Entry 6CYT (X-ray diffraction, 3.50 A resolution); this record covers chains A and D of the 5 polymer chains in the assembly.

== Chain A ==
Protein: Cyclin-dependent kinase 9
From: Homo sapiens
Notes: EC 2.7.11.22, 2.7.11.23
Reference sequence: P50750 (CDK9_HUMAN); residues 1-330 here = UniProt positions 1-330
Chain sequence (332 residues; numbered -1 to 330; the number before each row is that of its first residue; numbers below 1 keep their minus sign (Gly-1 is residue -1)):
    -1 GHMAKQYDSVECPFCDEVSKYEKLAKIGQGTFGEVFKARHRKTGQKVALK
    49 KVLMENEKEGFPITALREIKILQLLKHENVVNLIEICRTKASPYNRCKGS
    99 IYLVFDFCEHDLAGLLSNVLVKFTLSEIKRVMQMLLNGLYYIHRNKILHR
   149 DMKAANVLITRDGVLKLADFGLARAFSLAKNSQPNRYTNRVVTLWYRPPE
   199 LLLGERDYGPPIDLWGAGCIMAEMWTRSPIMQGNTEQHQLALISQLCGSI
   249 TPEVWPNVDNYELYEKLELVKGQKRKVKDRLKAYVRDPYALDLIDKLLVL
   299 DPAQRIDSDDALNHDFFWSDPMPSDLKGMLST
Not modelled in the structure: -1 to 7, 91-94
Modified / non-standard residues: Thr186 (phosphothreonine; TPO)
Construct notes: expression tag (-1 to 0)
Swiss-Prot annotation at these positions:
  - region: Ala166 to Thr191 (T-loop)
  - active site: Asp149 (Proton acceptor)
  - binding site (ATP): Ile25 to Val33, Lys48, Asp104 to Cys106, Asp167
  - modified residue: Lys44 (N6-acetyllysine), Lys48 (N6-acetyllysine), Ser175 (Phosphoserine), Thr186 (Phosphothreonine)
  - natural variant: Arg225 (R225C: Found in patients with global developmental delay and epilepsy with history of choanal atresia; uncertain significance)
  - mutagenesis: Lys44 (K44R: Impaired kinase and transcriptional elongation activities, but normal cyclin T1 and HEXIM1 binding), Lys48 (K48Q: Mimics acetylation; leading to impaired protein kinase activity; K48R: Decreased acetylation; leading to enhanced protein kinase activity), Asp167 (D167N: Abrogates kinase activity), Ser175 (S175A: Constitutive kinase activity; S175D: Mimics phosphorylation, constitutive loss of kinase activity), Thr186 (T186A: Abrogates autophosphorylation; no effect on kinase activity, but impaired CTD phosphorylation; T186D: Mimics autophosphorylation ...)

== Chain D ==
Protein: Protein Tat
From: Human immunodeficiency virus 1
Reference sequence: A0A0C5HAL9 (A0A0C5HAL9_9HIV1); residues 1-57 here = UniProt positions 1-57
Chain sequence (58 residues; each row starts with the number of its first residue; numbering starts at 0):
     0 XMEPVDPRLEPWKHPGSQPKTACTNCYCKKCCFHCQVCFITKALGISYGR
    50 KKRRQRRR
Not modelled in the structure: 49-57
Modified / non-standard residues: ACE (acetyl group) at position 0
Construct notes: acetylation (0)
Metal / ion sites: Zn2+ site 1: Cys22, His33, Cys34, Cys37; Zn2+ site 2: Cys25, Cys27, Cys30 (shared with 1 residue of chain B)
From the paper describing this entry:
  - binding site for the 20-nt RNA strand: Asn24 to Tyr26

== Interface between chain A and chain D ==
Pairs across the interface (12; chain A residue first):
  Lys144(A) - Glu9(D)  salt bridge
  Arg172(A) - Trp11(D)
  Ala173(A) - Trp11(D)
  Phe174(A) - Trp11(D)  hydrophobic
  Ser175(A) - Glu9(D)
  Ser175(A) - Trp11(D)
  Ala177(A) - Lys12(D)
  Lys178(A) - Leu8(D)
  Lys178(A) - Lys12(D)
  Gln181(A) - Lys12(D)  hydrogen bond (backbone-side chain)
  Asn183(A) - Trp11(D)
  Asn183(A) - Lys12(D)  hydrogen bond
Interface residues without a listed pair, chain A (10 interface residues in all): Tyr185

== Overview ==
Chain A and chain D form an interface of 10 and 4 residues respectively; the contacts include 2 hydrogen bonds
and 1 salt bridge. Polar pairs include Lys144(A)-Glu9(D), Gln181(A)-Lys12(D) and Asn183(A)-Lys12(D). The paper
reports a binding site for the 20-nt RNA strand at Asn24(D).
Chain A is Cyclin-dependent kinase 9 (Homo sapiens) and chain D is Protein Tat (Human immunodeficiency virus
1); the structure, HIV-1 TAR loop in complex with Tat:AFF4:P-TEFb, was determined by X-ray diffraction.
